7CR5 - chains A and L of the 3 polymer chains in the assembly; structure by X-ray diffraction, 2.08 A resolution.

Chain A:
Name: Nucleoprotein
Source organism: Severe acute respiratory syndrome coronavirus 2
UniProtKB: P0DTC9 (NCAP_SARS2); residues 41-174 here = UniProt positions 41-174
Amino-acid sequence (134 residues; each row starts with the number of its first residue):
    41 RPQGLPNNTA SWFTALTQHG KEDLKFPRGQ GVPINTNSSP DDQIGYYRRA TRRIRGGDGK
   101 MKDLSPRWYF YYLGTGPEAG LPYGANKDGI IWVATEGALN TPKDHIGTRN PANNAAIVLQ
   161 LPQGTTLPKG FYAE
Not modelled in the structure: 41-47, 173-174
Reported in the primary citation:
  - conformationally variable residues (loop rearrangement): Leu159 to Tyr172

Chain L:
Name: monoclonal antibody chain L
Source organism: Homo sapiens
Notes: antibody fragment or engineered binder
Amino-acid sequence (217 residues; numbered 1 to 217; the number before each row is that of its first residue):
     1 QLVLTQSPSA SASLGASVKL TCTLSSGHSN YAIAWHQQQP EKGPRYLMKV NSDGSHTKGD
    61 GIPDRFSGSS SGAERYLTIS SLQSEDEADY YCQTWGTGIQ VFGGGTKLTV LGQPKAAPSV
   121 TLFPPSSEEL QANKATLVCL ISDFYPGAVT VAWKADSSPV KAGVETTTPS KQSNNKYAAS
   181 SYLSLTPEQW KSHRSYSCQV THEGSTVEKT VAPTECS
Not modelled in the structure: 214-217
Disulfide bonds: Cys22-Cys92, Cys139-Cys198

Chain A / chain L interface:
Pairs across the interface (32; chain A residue first):
  Leu56(A) with Ser26(L); Gly27(L)
  Thr57(A) with Ser26(L), hydrogen bond (backbone-side chain)
  His59(A) with Gln1(L); Ser25(L)
  Lys65(A) with Gln1(L)
  Phe66(A) with Gln1(L)
  Pro67(A) with Thr97(L)
  Gln70(A) with Thr97(L), hydrogen bond
  Leu159(A) with Gly27(L)
  Gln160(A) with Gly27(L); Ser29(L), hydrogen bond; Asn30(L)
  Leu161(A) with Gly27(L), hydrogen bond (backbone-backbone); His28(L); Tyr31(L)
  Pro162(A) with Tyr31(L), hydrogen bond (backbone-side chain)
  Gln163(A) with Tyr31(L); Ala32(L), hydrogen bond (side chain-backbone); Thr94(L), hydrogen bond; Trp95(L), hydrogen bond (side chain-backbone)
  Gly164(A) with Trp95(L); Gly96(L); Thr97(L)
  Thr165(A) with Gly96(L); Thr97(L)
  Thr166(A) with Trp95(L); Gly96(L); Thr97(L); Gly98(L), hydrogen bond (backbone-backbone); Ile99(L), hydrogen bond (side chain-backbone); Gln100(L), hydrogen bond
Interface residues without a listed pair, chain A (19 interface residues in all): Ala55, Leu64, Ile74, Val158
Interface features reported in the paper:
  - residue pairs: Tyr31(L)-Gln163(A) (pi stacking)
  - epitope / paratope residues, chain A: Leu159(A), Gln163(A)
  - epitope / paratope residues, chain L: Gly27(L), Tyr31(L), Ala32(L), Gly98(L), Ile99(L)

Summary:
19 residues of chain A and 16 residues of chain L are in contact, with 11 hydrogen bonds. Polar pairs include
Thr57(A)-Ser26(L), Gln70(A)-Thr97(L) and Gln160(A)-Ser29(L). The authors report pi stacking between Tyr31(L)
and Gln163(A). From the paper: epitope/paratope residues Leu159(A), Gln163(A) and Gly27(L) among others;
conformational variability at Leu159(A).
Here chain A is Nucleoprotein (Severe acute respiratory syndrome coronavirus 2) and chain L is monoclonal
antibody chain L (Homo sapiens). Entry 7CR5 (Complex structure of a human monoclonal antibody with SARS-CoV-2
nucleocapsid protein NTD) was determined by X-ray diffraction.
